PDB entry 6UM2 | electron microscopy, 4.32 A resolution (low resolution: residue-level contacts below are approximate; hydrogen-bond / salt-bridge calls are withheld) | chains A and B

== Chain A ==
Name: Cation-independent mannose-6-phosphate receptor
Source organism: Bos taurus
Reference sequence: P08169 (MPRI_BOVIN); numbering as in UniProt (aligned over 1-2499)
Sequence (2499 residues; numbered 1 to 2499; the number before each row is that of its first residue):
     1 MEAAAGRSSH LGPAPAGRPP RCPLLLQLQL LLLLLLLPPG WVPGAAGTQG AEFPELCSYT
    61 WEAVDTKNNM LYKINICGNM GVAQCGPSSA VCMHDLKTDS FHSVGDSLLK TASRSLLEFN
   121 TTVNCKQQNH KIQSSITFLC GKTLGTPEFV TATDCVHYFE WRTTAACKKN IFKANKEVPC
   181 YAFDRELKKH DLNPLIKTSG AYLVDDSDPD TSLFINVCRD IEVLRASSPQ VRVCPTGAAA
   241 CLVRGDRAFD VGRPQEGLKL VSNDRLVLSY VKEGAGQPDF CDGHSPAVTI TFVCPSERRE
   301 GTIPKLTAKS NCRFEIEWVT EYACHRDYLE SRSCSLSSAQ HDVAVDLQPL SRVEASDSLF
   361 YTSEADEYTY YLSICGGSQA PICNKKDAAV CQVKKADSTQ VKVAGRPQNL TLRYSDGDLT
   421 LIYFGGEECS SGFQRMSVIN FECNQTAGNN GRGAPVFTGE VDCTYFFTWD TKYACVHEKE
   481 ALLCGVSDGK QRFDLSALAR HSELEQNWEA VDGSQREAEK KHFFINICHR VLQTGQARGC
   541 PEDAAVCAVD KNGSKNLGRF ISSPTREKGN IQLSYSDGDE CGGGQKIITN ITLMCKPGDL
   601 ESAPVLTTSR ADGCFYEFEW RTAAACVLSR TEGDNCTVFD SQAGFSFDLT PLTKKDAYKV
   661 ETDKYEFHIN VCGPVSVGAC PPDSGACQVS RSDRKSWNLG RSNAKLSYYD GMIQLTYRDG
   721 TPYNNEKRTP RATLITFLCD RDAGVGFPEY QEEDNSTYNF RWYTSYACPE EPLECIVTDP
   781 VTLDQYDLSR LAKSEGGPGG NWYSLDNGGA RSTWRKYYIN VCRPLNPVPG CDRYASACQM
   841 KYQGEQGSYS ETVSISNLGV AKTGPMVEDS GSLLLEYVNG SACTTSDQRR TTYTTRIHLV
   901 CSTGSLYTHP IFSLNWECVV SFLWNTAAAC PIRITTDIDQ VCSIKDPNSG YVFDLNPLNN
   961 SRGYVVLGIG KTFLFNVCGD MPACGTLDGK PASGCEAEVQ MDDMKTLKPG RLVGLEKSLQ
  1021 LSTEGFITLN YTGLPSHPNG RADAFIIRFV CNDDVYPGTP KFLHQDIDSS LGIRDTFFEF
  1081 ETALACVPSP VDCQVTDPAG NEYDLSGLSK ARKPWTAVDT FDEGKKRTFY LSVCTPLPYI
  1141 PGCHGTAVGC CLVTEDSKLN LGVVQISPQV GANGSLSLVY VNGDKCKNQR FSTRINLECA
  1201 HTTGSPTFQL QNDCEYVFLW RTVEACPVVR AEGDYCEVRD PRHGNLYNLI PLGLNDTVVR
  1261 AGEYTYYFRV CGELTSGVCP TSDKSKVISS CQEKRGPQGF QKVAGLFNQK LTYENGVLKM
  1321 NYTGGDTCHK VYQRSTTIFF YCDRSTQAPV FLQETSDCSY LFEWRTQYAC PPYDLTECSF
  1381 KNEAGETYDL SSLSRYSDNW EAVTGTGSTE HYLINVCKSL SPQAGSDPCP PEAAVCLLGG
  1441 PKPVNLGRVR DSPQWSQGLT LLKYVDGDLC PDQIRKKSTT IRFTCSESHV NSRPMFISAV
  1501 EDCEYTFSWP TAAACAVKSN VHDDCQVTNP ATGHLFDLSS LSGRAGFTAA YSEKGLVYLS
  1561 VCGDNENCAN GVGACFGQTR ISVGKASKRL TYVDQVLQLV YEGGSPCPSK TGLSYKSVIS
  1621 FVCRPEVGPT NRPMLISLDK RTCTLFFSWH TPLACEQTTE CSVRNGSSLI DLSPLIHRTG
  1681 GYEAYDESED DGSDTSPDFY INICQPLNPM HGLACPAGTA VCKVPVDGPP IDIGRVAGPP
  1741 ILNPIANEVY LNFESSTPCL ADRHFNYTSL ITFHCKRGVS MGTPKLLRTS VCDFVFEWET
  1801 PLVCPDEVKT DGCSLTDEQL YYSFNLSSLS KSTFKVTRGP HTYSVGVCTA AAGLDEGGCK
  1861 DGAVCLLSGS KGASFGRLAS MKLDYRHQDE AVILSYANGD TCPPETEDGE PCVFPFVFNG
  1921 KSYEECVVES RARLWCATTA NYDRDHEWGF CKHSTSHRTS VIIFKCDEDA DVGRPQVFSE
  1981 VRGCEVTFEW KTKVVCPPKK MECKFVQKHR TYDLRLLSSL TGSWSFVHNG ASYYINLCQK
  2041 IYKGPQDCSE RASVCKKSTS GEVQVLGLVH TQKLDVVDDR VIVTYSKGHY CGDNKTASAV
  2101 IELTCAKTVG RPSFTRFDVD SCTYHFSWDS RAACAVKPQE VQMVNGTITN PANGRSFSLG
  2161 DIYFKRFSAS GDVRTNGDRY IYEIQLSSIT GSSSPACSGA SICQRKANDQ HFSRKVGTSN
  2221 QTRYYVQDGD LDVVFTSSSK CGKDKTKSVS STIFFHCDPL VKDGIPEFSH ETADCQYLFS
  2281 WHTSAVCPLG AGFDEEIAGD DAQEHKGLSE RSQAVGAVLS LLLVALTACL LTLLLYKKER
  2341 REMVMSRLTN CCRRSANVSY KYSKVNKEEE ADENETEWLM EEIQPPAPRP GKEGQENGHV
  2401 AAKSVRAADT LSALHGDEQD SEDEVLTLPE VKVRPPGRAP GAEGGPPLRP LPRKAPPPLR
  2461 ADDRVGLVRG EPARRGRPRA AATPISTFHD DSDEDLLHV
Unresolved in the structure: 1-480, 1000-1011, 1693-1696, 2135-2499
Cystine bridges: Cys484-Cys528, Cys540-Cys547, Cys581-Cys614, Cys595-Cys626, Cys636-Cys672, Cys680-Cys687, Cys739-Cys768, Cys775-Cys822, Cys831-Cys838, Cys883-Cys918, Cys901-Cys930, Cys942-Cys978, Cys984-Cys995, Cys1051-Cys1086, Cys1093-Cys1134, Cys1143-Cys1151, Cys1186-Cys1214, Cys1199-Cys1226, Cys1236-Cys1271, Cys1279-Cys1291, Cys1328-Cys1358, Cys1342-Cys1370, Cys1378-Cys1417, Cys1429-Cys1436, Cys1470-Cys1503, Cys1485-Cys1515, Cys1525-Cys1562, Cys1568-Cys1575, Cys1607-Cys1643, Cys1623-Cys1655, Cys1661-Cys1704, Cys1715-Cys1722, Cys1759-Cys1792, Cys1775-Cys1804, Cys1813-Cys1848, Cys1859-Cys1865, Cys1902-Cys1984, Cys1912-Cys1936, Cys1926-Cys1951, Cys1966-Cys1996, Cys2003-Cys2038, Cys2048-Cys2055, Cys2091-Cys2122, Cys2105-Cys2134
Covalent attachments: N-acetylglucosamine (NAG) linked to Asn1030, Asn1665
What the authors report for this chain:
  - contacts within the chain: Glu1553-Arg1931 (salt bridge)

== Chain B ==
Name: Insulin-like growth factor II
Source organism: Homo sapiens
Reference sequence: P01344 (IGF2_HUMAN); residues 1-67 here correspond to UniProt positions 25-91 (UniProt number = residue number + 24)
Sequence (68 residues; numbered 0 to 67; the number before each row is that of its first residue; numbering starts at 0):
     0 MAYRPSETLC GGELVDTLQF VCGDRGFYFS RPASRVSRRS RGIVEECCFR SCDLALLETY
    60 CATPAKSE
Unresolved in the structure: 0-4, 30-40, 64-67
Differences from the reference sequence: initiating methionine (0)
Cystine bridges: Cys9-Cys47, Cys21-Cys60, Cys46-Cys51
Curated features (UniProtKB/Swiss-Prot):
  - region: Ala1 to Phe28 (B), Ser29 to Arg40 (C), Gly41 to Ala61 (A), Thr62 to Glu67 (D)
  - site (Important for interaction with integrin): Arg24, Arg34, Arg37, Arg38
What the authors report for this chain:
  - mutagenesis - F28A/V43D: decreased binding to Cation-independent mannose-6-phosphate receptor (chain A)

== Interface between chain A and chain B ==
Residue-residue contacts - 36 pairs, chain A then chain B:
  Asp869(A) with Glu44(B)
  Ser872(A) with Val43(B)
  His898(A) with Phe28(B)
  Val900(A) with Cys47(B)
  Ile911(A) with Val14(B)
  Ser913(A) with Gln18(B); Phe26(B)
  Leu914(A) with Phe26(B)
  Trp916(A) with Arg24(B)
  Ser921(A) with Phe28(B)
  Leu923(A) with Val14(B)
  Asn925(A) with Gly10(B)
  Lys1113(A) with Ser5(B)
  Tyr1139(A) with Cys9(B); Cys47(B); Phe48(B)
  Pro1141(A) with Phe48(B)
  Tyr1551(A) with Gln18(B); Phe19(B)
  Lys1554(A) with Gln18(B)
  Phe1576(A) with Phe19(B)
  Gln1578(A) with Val14(B)
  Thr1579(A) with Asp15(B)
  Pro1606(A) with Glu6(B)
  Cys1607(A) with Leu53(B)
  Pro1608(A) with Leu8(B); Cys51(B); Asp52(B); Leu53(B)
  Ser1609(A) with Asp52(B)
  Lys1610(A) with Asp52(B)
  Tyr1615(A) with Leu53(B)
  Leu1635(A) with Phe19(B)
  Leu1638(A) with Phe19(B)
  Lys1640(A) with Leu53(B); Glu57(B)
Also at the interface, not in a pair above, chain A (30 interface residues in all): Cys1643, Leu1645
Also at the interface, not in a pair above, chain B (26 interface residues in all): Gly11, Thr16, Val20, Gly22, Gly25, Tyr27
The authors on this interface:
  - interface residues, chain B: Leu8(B), Phe19(B), Tyr27(B), Val43(B), Asp52(B)
  - hot spots on chain B (mutagenesis) - F48D, L53D (over 60%): decreased binding to Cation-independent mannose-6-phosphate receptor (chain A)

== Summary ==
30 residues of chain A face 26 of chain B across their interface. From the paper: F28A/V43D, F48D and L53D of
chain B reduce binding to Cation-independent mannose-6-phosphate receptor (chain A); interface residues
Leu8(B), Phe19(B) and Tyr27(B) among others.
Chain A is Cation-independent mannose-6-phosphate receptor (Bos taurus) and chain B is Insulin-like growth
factor II (Homo sapiens); the structure, Structure of M-6-P/IGFII Receptor and IGFII complex, was determined
by electron microscopy, deposited together with 6UM1.
